7WIX - chains A and B; structure by electron microscopy, 3.53 A resolution.

== Chain A ==
Name: Mycobactin import ATP-binding/permease protein IrtA
Organism: Mycobacterium tuberculosis H37Rv
Notes: EC 7.2.2.-
UniProt: P9WQJ9 (IRTA_MYCTU); residue numbers follow UniProt; this construct covers 1-859
Chain sequence (859 residues; row label = number of the first residue in the row):
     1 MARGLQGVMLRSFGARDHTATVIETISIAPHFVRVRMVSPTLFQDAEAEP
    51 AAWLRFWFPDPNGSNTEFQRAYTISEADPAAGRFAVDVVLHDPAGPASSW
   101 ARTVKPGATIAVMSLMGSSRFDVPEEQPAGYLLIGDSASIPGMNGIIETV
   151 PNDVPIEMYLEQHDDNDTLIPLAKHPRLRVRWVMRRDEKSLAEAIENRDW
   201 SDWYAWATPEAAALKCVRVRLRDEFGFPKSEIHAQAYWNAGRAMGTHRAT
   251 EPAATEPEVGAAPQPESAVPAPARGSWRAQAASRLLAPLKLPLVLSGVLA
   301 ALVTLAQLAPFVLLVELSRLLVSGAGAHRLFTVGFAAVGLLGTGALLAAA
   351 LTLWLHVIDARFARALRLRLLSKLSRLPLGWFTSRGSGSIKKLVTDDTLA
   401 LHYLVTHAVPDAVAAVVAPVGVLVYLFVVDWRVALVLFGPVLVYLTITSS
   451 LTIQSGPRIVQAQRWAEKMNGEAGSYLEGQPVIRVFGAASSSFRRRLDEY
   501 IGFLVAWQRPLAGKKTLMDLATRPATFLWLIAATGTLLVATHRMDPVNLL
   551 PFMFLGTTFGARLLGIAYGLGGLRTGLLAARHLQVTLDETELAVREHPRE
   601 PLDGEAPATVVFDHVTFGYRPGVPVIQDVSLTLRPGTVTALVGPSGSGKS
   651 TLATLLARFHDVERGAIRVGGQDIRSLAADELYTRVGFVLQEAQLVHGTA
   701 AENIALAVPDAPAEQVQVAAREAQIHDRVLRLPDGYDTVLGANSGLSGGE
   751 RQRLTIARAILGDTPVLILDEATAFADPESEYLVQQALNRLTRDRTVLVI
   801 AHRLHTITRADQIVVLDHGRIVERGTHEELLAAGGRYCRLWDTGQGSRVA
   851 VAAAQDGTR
Disordered / not traced: 1-275, 847-859
Ligand contacts: ADP (adenosine-5'-diphosphate): Thr383, Ser384, Tyr619, Val625, Pro644, Ser645, Gly646, Ser647, Gly648, Lys649, Ser650, Thr651
Swiss-Prot annotation at these positions:
  - binding site (FAD): Arg70 to Thr73, Asp87 to His91, Ala97, Ser98
  - binding site (ATP): Gly643 to Ser650
  - mutagenesis: Arg70 (R70A: No change in FAD-binding and in activity), Tyr72 (Y72A: Decrease in FAD-binding and loss of activity), Thr73 (T73A: Decrease in FAD-binding and loss of activity)
What the authors report for this chain:
  - catalytic residues: Glu771 (proposed by the authors, not directly observed)
  - mutagenesis - S647C: decreased catalytic activity on ATP

== Chain B ==
Name: Mycobactin import ATP-binding/permease protein IrtB
Organism: Mycobacterium tuberculosis H37Rv
Notes: EC 7.2.2.-
UniProt: P9WQJ7 (IRTB_MYCTU); residues 1-579 here = UniProt positions 1-579
Chain sequence (579 residues; each row starts with the number of its first residue):
     1 MIRTWIALVPNDHRARLIGFALLAFCSVVARAVGTVLLVPLMAALFGEAP
    51 QRAWLWLGWLSAATVAGWVLDAVTARIGIELGFAVLNHTQHDVADRLPVV
   101 RLDWFTAENTATARQAIAATGPELVGLVVNLVTPLTSAILLPAVIALALL
   151 PISWQLGVAALAGVPLLLGALWASAAFARRADTAADKANTALTERIIEFA
   201 RTQQALRAARRVEPARSLVGNALASQHTATMRLLGMQIPGQLLFSIASQL
   251 ALIVLAGTTAALTITGTLTVPEAIALIVVMVRYLEPFTAVSELAPALEST
   301 RATLGRIGSVLTAPVMVAGSGTWRDGAVVPRIEFDDVAFGYDGGSGPVLD
   351 GVSFCLQPGTTTAIVGPSGCGKSTILALIAGLHQPTRGRVLIDGTDVATL
   401 DARAQQAVCSVVFQHPYLFHGTIRDNVFAADPGASDDQFAQAVRLARVDE
   451 LIARLPDGANTIVGEAGSALSGGERQRVSIARALLKAAPVLLVDEATSAL
   501 DAENEAAVVDALAADPRSRTRVIVAHRLASIRHADRVLFVDDGRVVEDGS
   551 ISELLTAGGRFSQFWRQQHEAAEWQILAE
Disordered / not traced: 1-3
Metal / ion sites: Mg2+: Ser373, Gln414 (together with ADP)
Ligand contacts: ADP (adenosine-5'-diphosphate): Tyr341, Gly343, Gly344, Val348, Ser368, Gly369, Cys370, Gly371, Lys372, Ser373, Thr374, Gln414
Swiss-Prot annotation at these positions:
  - binding site (ATP): Gly366 to Ser373
What the authors report for this chain:
  - catalytic residues: Glu495 (proposed by the authors, not directly observed)
  - mutagenesis - C370S: unchanged catalytic activity on ATP

== Chain A / chain B interface ==
Contacting residue pairs - 173 pairs, chain A then chain B:
  Gln307(A) with Ser245(B); Gln249(B), hydrogen bond
  Leu314(A) with Ala256(B), hydrophobic; Ile277(B), hydrophobic; Val281(B), hydrophobic
  Ser318(A) with Ile274(B)
  Leu321(A) with Thr263(B)
  Val322(A) with Val270(B), hydrophobic
  Ala337(A) with Ile253(B), hydrophobic
  Leu341(A) with Gln249(B)
  Ala345(A) with Leu242(B)
  Ala348(A) with Leu242(B), hydrophobic
  Thr352(A) with Gln237(B); Gln241(B), hydrogen bond
  His356(A) with Leu234(B); Gln237(B)
  Arg364(A) with Leu223(B)
  Arg367(A) with Leu192(B); Thr193(B); Leu223(B)
  Leu371(A) with Arg216(B); Val219(B), hydrophobic
  Ser372(A) with Arg216(B)
  Leu374(A) with Ala200(B), hydrophobic; Gln203(B), hydrogen bond (backbone-side chain); Arg207(B)
  Ser375(A) with Gln203(B); Arg207(B); Val212(B); Arg216(B), hydrogen bond
  Arg376(A) with Arg207(B)
  Leu377(A) with Arg207(B), hydrogen bond (backbone-side chain)
  Leu379(A) with Gln203(B); Gln204(B); Arg207(B)
  Phe382(A) with Ala200(B); Gln203(B)
  Ile390(A) with Ala200(B), hydrophobic
  Lys391(A) with Ile197(B)
  Val394(A) with Ile197(B), hydrophobic
  Thr395(A) with Asn189(B); Thr193(B)
  Thr398(A) with Asn189(B)
  Leu399(A) with Asp186(B); Asn189(B)
  Tyr403(A) with Asp182(B), hydrogen bond; Asp186(B)
  His407(A) with Gln237(B)
  Met469(A) with Ala118(B)
  Asn470(A) with Arg114(B), hydrogen bond; Ala118(B)
  Glu472(A) with His420(B)
  Ala473(A) with Ile117(B), hydrophobic; Ala118(B), hydrophobic
  Gly474(A) with Arg114(B)
  Ser475(A) with Tyr417(B), hydrogen bond (backbone-side chain)
  Tyr476(A) with Ala94(B); Tyr417(B)
  Leu477(A) with Phe105(B), hydrophobic; Thr110(B); Ala113(B), hydrophobic; Arg114(B)
  Gly479(A) with Tyr417(B)
  Gln480(A) with Leu97(B), hydrogen bond (side chain-backbone)
  Pro481(A) with Leu382(B), hydrophobic; Phe413(B), hydrophobic
  Val482(A) with Tyr417(B), hydrophobic; Arg482(B)
  Arg484(A) with Pro98(B), hydrogen bond (side chain-backbone); Val99(B); Val100(B), hydrogen bond (side chain-backbone); Leu102(B); Phe105(B); Met316(B); Leu382(B); Gln406(B)
  Val485(A) with Gln406(B); Phe413(B), hydrophobic; Lys486(B), hydrogen bond (backbone-side chain)
  Phe486(A) with Val411(B); Ala483(B), hydrophobic; Lys486(B)
  Ala488(A) with Ala429(B)
  Ala489(A) with Phe419(B), hydrophobic; Ala429(B), hydrophobic
  Ser492(A) with Phe419(B); His420(B)
  Phe493(A) with Ala94(B), hydrophobic; Ile117(B), hydrophobic
  Leu497(A) with Gln90(B); Ala94(B), hydrophobic
  Ile501(A) with Asn87(B)
  Leu504(A) with Gly121(B)
  Gln508(A) with Phe83(B); Val125(B)
  Arg509(A) with Glu80(B), salt bridge; Phe83(B)
  Ala512(A) with Ile79(B), hydrophobic
  Thr516(A) with Ala72(B); Ala75(B)
  Leu520(A) with Asp71(B)
  Arg523(A) with Arg31(B); Asp71(B), salt bridge
  Pro524(A) with Glu285(B)
  Thr526(A) with Trp68(B), hydrogen bond
  Leu528(A) with Leu38(B), hydrophobic; Arg282(B)
  Trp529(A) with Ser61(B); Thr64(B)
  Ala532(A) with Leu41(B), hydrophobic; Leu60(B), hydrophobic
  Ala533(A) with Leu57(B), hydrophobic
  Thr536(A) with Leu41(B); Trp54(B)
  Leu537(A) with Trp54(B), hydrophobic
  Val539(A) with Leu45(B), hydrophobic
  Ala540(A) with Trp54(B), hydrophobic
  Pro546(A) with Leu45(B)
  Leu550(A) with Met42(B), hydrophobic; Ile274(B), hydrophobic
  Met553(A) with Leu38(B), hydrophobic; Met42(B), hydrophobic; Arg282(B), hydrogen bond (backbone-side chain)
  Phe554(A) with Ile277(B), hydrophobic; Val278(B), hydrophobic
  Thr557(A) with Arg282(B); Glu285(B), hydrogen bond
  Thr558(A) with Glu285(B)
  Val638(A) with Leu577(B); Ala578(B), hydrophobic
  Asp680(A) with Arg210(B)
  Tyr683(A) with Arg207(B); Ala208(B); Arg210(B)
  Thr684(A) with Arg210(B), hydrogen bond
  Phe688(A) with Gln204(B); Ala208(B), hydrophobic
  Gln694(A) with Arg201(B), hydrogen bond (side chain-backbone); Thr202(B); Gln204(B); Ala205(B)
  Leu695(A) with Arg201(B), hydrogen bond (backbone-side chain)
  Val696(A) with Thr202(B)
  His697(A) with Glu198(B)
  Leu706(A) with Arg211(B), hydrogen bond (backbone-side chain)
  Ala707(A) with Ala209(B); Arg211(B), hydrogen bond (backbone-side chain)
  Pro709(A) with Arg211(B)
  Arg758(A) with Ala205(B)
  Phe775(A) with Ala499(B), hydrophobic
  Asp777(A) with Ser368(B), hydrogen bond
  Pro778(A) with Thr497(B); His526(B)
  Glu779(A) with Gly366(B); Pro367(B); Ser368(B); Phe564(B)
  Tyr782(A) with Gln567(B); Glu570(B), hydrogen bond
  Gln785(A) with Ala571(B), hydrogen bond (side chain-backbone); Trp574(B)
  Asn789(A) with Trp574(B), hydrogen bond
  Arg793(A) with Glu579(B)
  Asp794(A) with Glu579(B)
  His802(A) with Leu500(B)
  His805(A) with Gln575(B)
  Thr806(A) with Trp574(B); Gln575(B); Ile576(B), hydrogen bond (backbone-backbone)
  Arg809(A) with Gln575(B); Leu577(B); Ala578(B)
  Asp811(A) with Ala578(B)
Also at the interface, not in a pair above, chain A (134 interface residues in all): Ala306, Pro310, Phe311, Leu317, Leu330, Val338, Ala349, Val357, Leu368, Leu370, Pro378, Thr383, Glu478, Gly487, Arg494, Asp498, Tyr500, Val505, Gly513, Ala525, His542, Val547, Leu549, Tyr568, Phe659, Gln691, Glu692, Val708, Glu771, Ala774, Leu788, Thr792, Arg803, Thr808
Also at the interface, not in a pair above, chain B (129 interface residues in all): Phe46, Pro50, Ala53, Arg76, Leu86, His91, Pro122, Thr190, Ile196, Phe199, Glu213, Gly220, Gln226, His227, Ile238, Ile246, Leu250, Leu252, Ala260, Ala273, Pro295, Ala296, Cys409, Ser410, Ala430, Pro432, Gln568, Ala572, Glu573

== Summary ==
134 residues of chain A face 129 of chain B across their interface; the contacts include 25 hydrogen bonds and
2 salt bridges. Polar contacts include Arg509(A)-Glu80(B), Arg523(A)-Asp71(B) and Gln307(A)-Gln249(B). Chain A
binds ADP. Chain B binds ADP. The paper reports catalytic residues Glu771(A) and Glu495(B); S647C of chain A
reduces catalytic activity on ATP.
Chain A is Mycobactin import ATP-binding/permease protein IrtA and chain B is Mycobactin import
ATP-binding/permease protein IrtB, both from Mycobacterium tuberculosis H37Rv; the structure, Cryo-EM
structure of Mycobacterium tuberculosis irtAB in complex with ADP, was determined by electron microscopy (same
publication as 7WIU, 7WIV and 7WIW).
